PDB entry 6XN3 | electron microscopy, 3.00 A resolution | chains H and T of the 12 polymer chains in the assembly

Chain H:
Name: CRISPR-associated protein Csm3
Source organism: Lactococcus lactis subsp. lactis
Reference sequence: L0CEA3 (L0CEA3_LACLL); residue numbers follow UniProt; this construct covers 1-214
Amino-acid sequence (214 residues; numbered 1 to 214; the number before each row is that of its first residue):
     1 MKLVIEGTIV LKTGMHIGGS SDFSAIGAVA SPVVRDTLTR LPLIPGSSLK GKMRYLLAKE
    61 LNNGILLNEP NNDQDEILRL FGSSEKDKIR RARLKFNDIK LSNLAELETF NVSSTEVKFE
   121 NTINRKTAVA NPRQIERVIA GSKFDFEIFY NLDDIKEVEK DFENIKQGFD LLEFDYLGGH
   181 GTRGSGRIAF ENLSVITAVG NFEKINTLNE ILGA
Sequence notes: conflict Ala30 (Asp in L0CEA3)

Chain T:
Molecule: target RNA
Source organism: Lactococcus lactis subsp. lactis
Sequence (34 nucleotides; row label = number of the first residue in the row):
     5 AGGAGUUGAA GCUUGGUUCA AAGAACGUAU CAAG

How chain H and chain T interact:
Pairs across the interface (15):
  Ile26(H) - U17(T)  hydrogen bond to the sugar
  Ile26(H) - U18(T)  phosphate contact
  Gly27(H) - U17(T)  sugar contact
  Ala28(H) - U18(T)  phosphate contact
  Ala30(H) - U18(T)  base contact
  Lys86(H) - G27(T)  hydrogen bond to the phosphate
  Lys86(H) - A28(T)  salt bridge to the phosphate
  Ala130(H) - C16(T)  hydrogen bond to the sugar
  Asn131(H) - C16(T)  sugar contact
  Asn131(H) - U18(T)  hydrogen bond to the sugar
  Asn131(H) - G19(T)  hydrogen bond to the sugar
  Pro132(H) - C16(T)  base contact
  Pro132(H) - U17(T)  sugar contact
  Pro132(H) - U18(T)  sugar contact
  Arg133(H) - U18(T)  base contact
Other interface residues (no listed pair), chain H (13 interface residues in all): Ala25, Ser84, Val129, Gln134
Other interface residues (no listed pair), chain T (8 interface residues in all): G15, A26

In short:
The interface between chain H and chain T involves 13 residues on one side and 8 on the other, with 5 hydrogen
bonds and 1 salt bridge. Polar pairs include Ile26(H)-U17(T), Ala130(H)-C16(T) and Asn131(H)-U18(T).
Chain H is CRISPR-associated protein Csm3 and chain T is target RNA, both from Lactococcus lactis subsp.
lactis; the structure, Structure of the Lactococcus lactis Csm CTR_4:3 CRISPR-Cas Complex, was determined by
electron microscopy (same publication as 6XN4, 6XN5 and 6XN7).
